PDB entry 8C0I | X-ray diffraction, 1.90 A resolution | chains CCC and DDD of the 4 polymer chains in the assembly

== Chain CCC ==
Protein: Isoaspartyl peptidase subunit alpha
Organism: Escherichia coli
Reference sequence: P37595 (IAAA_ECOLI); residues 2-178 here = UniProt positions 2-178
Chain sequence (178 residues; numbered 1 to 178; the number before each row is that of its first residue):
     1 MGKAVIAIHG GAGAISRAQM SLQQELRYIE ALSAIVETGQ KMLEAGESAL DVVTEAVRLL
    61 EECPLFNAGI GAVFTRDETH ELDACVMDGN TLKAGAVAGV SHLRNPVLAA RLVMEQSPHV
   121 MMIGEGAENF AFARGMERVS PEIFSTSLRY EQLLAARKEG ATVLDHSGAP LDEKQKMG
Disordered / not traced: 1-3, 16-18, 159-178
Sequence notes: initiating methionine (1)
Bound ions: Na+: L60, E61, C63, F66, A68, I70
Swiss-Prot annotation at these positions:
  - site: G178 (Cleavage)

== Chain DDD ==
Protein: Isoaspartyl peptidase subunit beta
Organism: Escherichia coli
Reference sequence: P37595 (IAAA_ECOLI); residues 179-321 here = UniProt positions 179-321
Chain sequence (143 residues; numbered 179 to 321; the number before each row is that of its first residue):
   179 XVGAVALDLD GNLAAATSTG GLTNKLPGRV GDSPLVGAGC YANNASVAVS CTGTGEVFIR
   239 ALAAYDIAAL MDYGGLSLAE ACERVVMEKL PALGGSGGLI AIDHEGNVAL PFNTEGMYRA
   299 WGYAGDTPTT GIYREKGDTV ATQ
Disordered / not traced: 314-321
Sequence notes: modified residue (179); engineered mutation L200 (Met in P37595)
Modified / non-standard residues: AEI (threonine-aspartic ester) at position 179
Swiss-Prot annotation at these positions:
  - binding site (substrate): R207 to D210, T230 to G233
What the authors report for this chain:
  - catalytic residues: T197, T230 (citing earlier work)

== How chain CCC and chain DDD interact ==
Pairs across the interface (174):
  A4(CCC) with L185(DDD); D186(DDD); L187(DDD), hydrophobic; Y301(DDD); A302(DDD), hydrogen bond (backbone-backbone)
  V5(CCC) with A184(DDD); L185(DDD), hydrogen bond (backbone-backbone); I280(DDD); G284(DDD); V286(DDD), hydrophobic; G300(DDD); Y301(DDD), hydrophobic
  I6(CCC) with V183(DDD); I280(DDD), hydrophobic; W299(DDD); G300(DDD), hydrogen bond (backbone-backbone)
  A7(CCC) with A182(DDD); V183(DDD), hydrogen bond (backbone-backbone); I278(DDD); I280(DDD); V286(DDD), hydrophobic; A298(DDD); W299(DDD), hydrophobic
  I8(CCC) with G181(DDD); I278(DDD); R297(DDD); A298(DDD), hydrogen bond (backbone-backbone)
  H9(CCC) with AEI_179(DDD); V180(DDD); G181(DDD), hydrogen bond (backbone-backbone); S228(DDD), hydrogen bond; C229(DDD), hydrogen bond (side chain-backbone); T230(DDD); I278(DDD); Y296(DDD)
  G10(CCC) with AEI_179(DDD); V180(DDD); Y296(DDD), hydrogen bond (backbone-backbone)
  G11(CCC) with AEI_179(DDD), hydrogen bond (backbone-backbone); T230(DDD); M295(DDD); Y296(DDD), hydrogen bond (backbone-backbone)
  A12(CCC) with T230(DDD), hydrogen bond (backbone-side chain); G275(DDD); G276(DDD); T292(DDD); G294(DDD); M295(DDD), hydrophobic
  G13(CCC) with T292(DDD); E293(DDD), hydrogen bond (backbone-backbone); G294(DDD), hydrogen bond (backbone-backbone)
  A14(CCC) with E293(DDD)
  I15(CCC) with E293(DDD), hydrogen bond (backbone-side chain); G294(DDD); M295(DDD); Y296(DDD), hydrophobic; I310(DDD), hydrophobic; Y311(DDD)
  M20(CCC) with Y296(DDD); Y311(DDD)
  E25(CCC) with I310(DDD); Y311(DDD), hydrogen bond
  Y28(CCC) with Y296(DDD), hydrophobic
  I29(CCC) with T308(DDD); I310(DDD), hydrophobic
  L32(CCC) with Y296(DDD), hydrophobic; R297(DDD)
  S33(CCC) with T308(DDD)
  V36(CCC) with A298(DDD), hydrophobic; W299(DDD); P306(DDD), hydrophobic
  E37(CCC) with P306(DDD)
  Q40(CCC) with G300(DDD); Y301(DDD), hydrogen bond (side chain-backbone); D304(DDD), hydrogen bond (side chain-backbone); P306(DDD)
  L43(CCC) with L185(DDD); D186(DDD); L187(DDD)
  E44(CCC) with L187(DDD); A302(DDD); G303(DDD), hydrogen bond (side chain-backbone)
  E47(CCC) with D186(DDD)
  S48(CCC) with D186(DDD)
  A49(CCC) with A184(DDD); D186(DDD), hydrogen bond (backbone-side chain); N190(DDD); L191(DDD); A192(DDD)
  L50(CCC) with A192(DDD)
  V52(CCC) with A184(DDD), hydrophobic
  V53(CCC) with A182(DDD); V183(DDD); A184(DDD); A192(DDD); A193(DDD); A194(DDD)
  A56(CCC) with A182(DDD), hydrophobic
  V57(CCC) with V180(DDD), hydrophobic; G181(DDD); A182(DDD); A194(DDD), hydrophobic; S196(DDD)
  L60(CCC) with V180(DDD), hydrophobic; G181(DDD)
  E61(CCC) with S196(DDD), hydrogen bond
  F66(CCC) with V180(DDD), hydrophobic; Y296(DDD), hydrophobic
  N67(CCC) with AEI_179(DDD), hydrogen bond (backbone-backbone); T197(DDD); G198(DDD), hydrogen bond (side chain-backbone); G199(DDD), hydrogen bond (side chain-backbone)
  A68(CCC) with V180(DDD), hydrophobic; S196(DDD); T197(DDD); G198(DDD)
  A72(CCC) with G198(DDD)
  V73(CCC) with G198(DDD); G199(DDD); L200(DDD); T201(DDD)
  F74(CCC) with T201(DDD); N202(DDD), hydrogen bond (backbone-backbone)
  T75(CCC) with N202(DDD); K203(DDD)
  R76(CCC) with N202(DDD); K203(DDD), hydrogen bond (backbone-backbone); L204(DDD); P205(DDD)
  D77(CCC) with P205(DDD)
  E81(CCC) with G198(DDD); K203(DDD), hydrogen bond (backbone-side chain); P205(DDD); G206(DDD), hydrogen bond (side chain-backbone)
  L82(CCC) with T197(DDD); G198(DDD)
  D83(CCC) with S196(DDD); T197(DDD), hydrogen bond (backbone-backbone); P212(DDD)
  A84(CCC) with T195(DDD); S196(DDD); P212(DDD)
  C85(CCC) with A194(DDD); T195(DDD), hydrogen bond (backbone-backbone); S211(DDD); P212(DDD), hydrophobic; V214(DDD), hydrophobic; C218(DDD), hydrophobic
  V86(CCC) with A193(DDD)
  M87(CCC) with A192(DDD); A193(DDD), hydrogen bond (backbone-backbone); V214(DDD), hydrophobic; Y219(DDD), hydrophobic; A220(DDD), hydrogen bond (side chain-backbone)
  D88(CCC) with L191(DDD)
  G89(CCC) with L191(DDD), hydrogen bond (backbone-backbone); A220(DDD); N221(DDD); N222(DDD), hydrogen bond (backbone-backbone)
  N90(CCC) with N190(DDD); N222(DDD)
  L92(CCC) with A220(DDD); N221(DDD)
  A94(CCC) with V214(DDD), hydrophobic
  A96(CCC) with P212(DDD)
  V97(CCC) with P212(DDD)
  A98(CCC) with P212(DDD), hydrophobic
  P106(CCC) with S196(DDD)
  V107(CCC) with A194(DDD), hydrophobic
  V120(CCC) with V214(DDD), hydrophobic
  Q152(CCC) with T201(DDD)
  L153(CCC) with T201(DDD); N202(DDD)
  A156(CCC) with T201(DDD)
Other interface residues (no listed pair), chain CCC (66 interface residues in all): G46, G69, M121
Other interface residues (no listed pair), chain DDD (68 interface residues in all): R207, V208, G209, L213, L288, F290, T305, G309

== Overview ==
The interface between chain CCC and chain DDD involves 66 residues on one side and 68 on the other; the
contacts include 34 hydrogen bonds. Among the polar pairs are H9(CCC)-S228(DDD), H9(CCC)-C229(DDD) and
A12(CCC)-T230(DDD). Curated annotation (UniProt) lists 8 substrate-binding residues on chain DDD. The paper
reports catalytic residues T197(DDD) and T230(DDD).
Chain CCC is Isoaspartyl peptidase subunit alpha and chain DDD is Isoaspartyl peptidase subunit beta, both
from Escherichia coli; the structure, Structure of E. coli Class 2 L-asparaginase EcAIII, mutant M200L
(acyl-enzyme intermediate), was determined by X-ray diffraction together with 8BI3, 8BKF, 8BP9, 8BQO and 8C23
from the same study.
